Entry 7Y00 (electron microscopy, 3.96 A resolution); this record covers chains B and J of the 10 polymer chains in the assembly.

Chain B:
Molecule: Histone H4
Source organism: Homo sapiens
Reference sequence: P62805 (H4_HUMAN); residues 0-102 here correspond to UniProt positions 1-103 (UniProt number = residue number + 1)
Sequence (106 residues; numbered -3 to 102; the number before each row is that of its first residue; numbers below 1 keep their minus sign (Gly-3 is residue -3)):
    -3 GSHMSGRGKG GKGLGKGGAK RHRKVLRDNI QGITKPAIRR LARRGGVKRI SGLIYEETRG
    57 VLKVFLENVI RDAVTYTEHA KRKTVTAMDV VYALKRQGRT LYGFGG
Unresolved in the structure: -3 to 20
Differences from the reference sequence: expression tag (-3 to -1)
Curated features (UniProtKB/Swiss-Prot):
  - DNA-binding region: Lys16 to Lys20
  - modified residue: Ser1 (N-acetylserine), Arg3 (Asymmetric dimethylarginine), Lys5 (N6-(2-hydroxyisobutyryl)lysine), Lys8 (N6-(2-hydroxyisobutyryl)lysine), Lys12 (N6-(2-hydroxyisobutyryl)lysine), Lys16 (N6-(2-hydroxyisobutyryl)lysine), Lys20 (N6,N6,N6-trimethyllysine), Lys31 (N6-(2-hydroxyisobutyryl)lysine), Lys44 (N6-(2-hydroxyisobutyryl)lysine), Ser47 (Phosphoserine), Tyr51 (Phosphotyrosine), Lys59 (N6-(2-hydroxyisobutyryl)lysine), Lys77 (N6-(2-hydroxyisobutyryl)lysine), Lys79 (N6-(2-hydroxyisobutyryl)lysine), Thr80 (Phosphothreonine), Tyr88 (Phosphotyrosine), Lys91 (N6-(2-hydroxyisobutyryl)lysine)
  - cross-link (Glycyl lysine isopeptide (Lys-Gly)): Lys12 (interchain with G-Cter in SUMO2), Lys20 (interchain with G-Cter in SUMO2), Lys31 (interchain with G-Cter in SUMO2), Lys59 (interchain with G-Cter in SUMO2), Lys79 (interchain with G-Cter in SUMO2), Lys91 (interchain with G-Cter in SUMO2)

Chain J:
Molecule: 169-nt DNA strand
Sequence (169 nucleotides; numbered 1 to 169; the number before each row is that of its first residue):
     1 ATCTATGAAT TTCGGGACAT GCCCGGACAT GCCCTATATC TGACACGTGC CTGGAGACTA
    61 GGGAGTAATC CCCTTGGCGG TTAAAACGCG GGGGACAGCG CGTACGTGCG TTTAAGCGGT
   121 GCTAGAGCTG TCTACGACCA ATTGAGCGGC CTCGGCACCG GATTCTCAG
Unresolved in the structure: 1-14

How chain B and chain J interact:
Contacting residue pairs (13; chain B residue first):
  Arg35(B) - DG106(J)  salt bridge to the phosphate
  Arg45(B) - DC105(J)  hydrogen bond to the sugar
  Arg45(B) - DG106(J)  hydrogen bond to the sugar
  Ile46(B) - DC105(J)  sugar contact
  Ile46(B) - DG106(J)  hydrogen bond to the phosphate
  Ser47(B) - DC105(J)  hydrogen bond to the phosphate
  Gly48(B) - DC105(J)  hydrogen bond to the phosphate
  Leu49(B) - DC105(J)  phosphate contact
  Arg78(B) - DA126(J)  phosphate contact
  Lys79(B) - DG125(J)  phosphate contact
  Lys79(B) - DA126(J)  hydrogen bond to the phosphate
  Thr80(B) - DG125(J)  hydrogen bond to the phosphate
  Thr80(B) - DA126(J)  hydrogen bond to the phosphate
Interface residues without a listed pair, chain B (11 interface residues in all): Arg39, Lys44
Interface residues without a listed pair, chain J (6 interface residues in all): DT107, DG127

Overview:
11 residues of chain B and 6 residues of chain J are in contact, with 8 hydrogen bonds and 1 salt bridge.
Polar contacts include Arg45(B)-DC105(J), Arg45(B)-DG106(J) and Ile46(B)-DG106(J). Curated annotation
(UniProt) lists a DNA-binding region on chain B.
Chain B is Histone H4 (Homo sapiens) and chain J is a 169-nt DNA strand; the structure, Cryo-EM structure of
the nucleosome containing 169 base-pair DNA with a p53 target sequence, was determined by electron microscopy,
deposited together with 7XZY.
